6WO0 - chain A; structure by X-ray diffraction, 1.97 A resolution.

== Chain A ==
Name: Protein artemis
From: Homo sapiens
Notes: EC 3.1.-.-
UniProt: Q96SD1 (DCR1C_HUMAN); residues 2-368 here = UniProt positions 2-368
Chain sequence (375 residues; row label = number of the first residue in the row):
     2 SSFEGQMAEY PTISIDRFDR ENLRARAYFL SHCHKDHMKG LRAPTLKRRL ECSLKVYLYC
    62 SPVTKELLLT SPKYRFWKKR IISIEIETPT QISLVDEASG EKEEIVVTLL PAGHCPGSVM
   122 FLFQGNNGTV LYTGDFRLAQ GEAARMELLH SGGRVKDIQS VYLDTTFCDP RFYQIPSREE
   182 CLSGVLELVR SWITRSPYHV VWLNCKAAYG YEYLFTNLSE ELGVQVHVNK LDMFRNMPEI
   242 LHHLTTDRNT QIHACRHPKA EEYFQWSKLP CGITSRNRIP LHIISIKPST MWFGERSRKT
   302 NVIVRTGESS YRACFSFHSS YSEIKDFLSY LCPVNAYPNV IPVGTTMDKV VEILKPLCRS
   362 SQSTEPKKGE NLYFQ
Not modelled in the structure: 2, 362-376
Construct notes: expression tag (369-376)
UniProt features mapped onto this chain:
  - natural variant: H35 (H35D: In OS), G118 (G118V: In RSSCID), G135 (G135E: In RSSCID)
  - mutagenesis: D17 (D17N/A: Abolishes PRKDC-dependent endonuclease activity and V(D)J recombination), H33 (H33A: Abolishes PRKDC-dependent endonuclease activity and V(D)J recombination), H35 (H35A: Abolishes PRKDC-dependent endonuclease activity and V(D)J recombination), D37 (D37N/A: Abolishes PRKDC-dependent endonuclease activity and V(D)J recombination), H38 (H38A: Reduces PRKDC-dependent endonuclease activity, although V(D)J recombination is largely normal), H115 (H115A: Abolishes PRKDC-dependent endonuclease activity and V(D)J recombination), D136 (D136N/A: Abolishes PRKDC-dependent endonuclease activity and V(D)J recombination), D165 (D165N/A: Abolishes PRKDC-dependent endonuclease activity and V(D)J recombination), H319 (H319A: Abolishes PRKDC-dependent endonuclease activity and V(D)J recombination)
Ion coordination: Zn2+ site 1: H33, H35, H115, D136 (together with glycerol); Zn2+ site 2: H228, H254, C256, C272
From the paper describing this entry:
  - Zn2+ coordination: H33, H35, H115, D136, H228, H254, C256, C272
  - contacts within the chain: D165-H319 (hydrogen bond)
  - catalytic residues: H319
  - conformationally variable residues (order/disorder transition): P259 to S268
  - mutagenesis - H38A: decreased catalytic activity (citing earlier work)

== Summary ==
H33, H35, H115 and D136 coordinate Zn2+ site 1. H228, H254, C256 and C272 form the Zn2+ site 2. Curated
annotation (UniProt) lists 9 mutagenesis sites. From the paper: the catalytic residue H319; H38A reduces
catalytic activity.
Chain A is Protein artemis (Homo sapiens); the structure, human Artemis/SNM1C catalytic domain, crystal form
1, was determined by X-ray diffraction together with 6WNL from the same study.
